8V54 - chains A and B of the 5 polymer chains in the assembly; structure by electron microscopy, 4.10 A resolution (low resolution: residue-level contacts below are approximate; hydrogen-bond / salt-bridge calls are withheld).

[Chain A]
Molecule: DNA polymerase subunit gamma-1
Source organism: Homo sapiens
UniProt: P54098 (DPOG1_HUMAN); residues 26-1239 here = UniProt positions 26-1239
Sequence (1229 residues; numbered 11 to 1239; the number before each row is that of its first residue):
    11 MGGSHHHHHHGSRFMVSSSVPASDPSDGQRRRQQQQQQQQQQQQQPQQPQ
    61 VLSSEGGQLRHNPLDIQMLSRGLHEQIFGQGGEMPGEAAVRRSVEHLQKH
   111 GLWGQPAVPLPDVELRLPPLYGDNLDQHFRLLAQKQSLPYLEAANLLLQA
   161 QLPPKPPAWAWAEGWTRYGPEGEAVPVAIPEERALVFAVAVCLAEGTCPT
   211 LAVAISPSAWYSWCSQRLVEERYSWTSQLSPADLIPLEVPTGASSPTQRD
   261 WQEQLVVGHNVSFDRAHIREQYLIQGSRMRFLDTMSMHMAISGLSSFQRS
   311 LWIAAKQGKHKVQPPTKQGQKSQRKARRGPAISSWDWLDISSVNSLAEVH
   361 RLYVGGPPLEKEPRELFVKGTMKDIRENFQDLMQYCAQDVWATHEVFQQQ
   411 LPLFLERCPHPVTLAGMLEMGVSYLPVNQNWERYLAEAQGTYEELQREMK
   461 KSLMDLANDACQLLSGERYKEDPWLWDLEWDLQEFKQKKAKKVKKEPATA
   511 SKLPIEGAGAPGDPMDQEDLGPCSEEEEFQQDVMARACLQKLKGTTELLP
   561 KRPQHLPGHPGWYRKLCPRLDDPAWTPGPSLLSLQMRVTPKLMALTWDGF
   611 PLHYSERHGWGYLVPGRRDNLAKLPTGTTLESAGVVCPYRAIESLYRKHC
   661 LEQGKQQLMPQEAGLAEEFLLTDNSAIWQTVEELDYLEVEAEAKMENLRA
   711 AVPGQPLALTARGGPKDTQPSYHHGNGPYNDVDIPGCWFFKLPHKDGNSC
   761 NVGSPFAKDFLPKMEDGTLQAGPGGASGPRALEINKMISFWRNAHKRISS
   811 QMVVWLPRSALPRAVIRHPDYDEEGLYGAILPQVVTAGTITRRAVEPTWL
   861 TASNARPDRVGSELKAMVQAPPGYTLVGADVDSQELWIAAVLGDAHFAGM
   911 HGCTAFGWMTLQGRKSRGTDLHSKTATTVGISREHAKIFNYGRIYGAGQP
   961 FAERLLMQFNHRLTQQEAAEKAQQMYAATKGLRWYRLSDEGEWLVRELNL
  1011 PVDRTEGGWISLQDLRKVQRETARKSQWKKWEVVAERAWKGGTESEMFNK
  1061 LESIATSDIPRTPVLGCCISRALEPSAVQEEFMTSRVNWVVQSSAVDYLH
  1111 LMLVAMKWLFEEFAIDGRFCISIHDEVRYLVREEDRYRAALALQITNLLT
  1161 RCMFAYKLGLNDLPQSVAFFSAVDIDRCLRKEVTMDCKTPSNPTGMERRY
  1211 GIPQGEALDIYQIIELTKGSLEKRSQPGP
Disordered / not traced: 11-66, 252-259, 319-341, 499-527, 630-727, 997-1046, 1234-1239
Sequence notes: initiating methionine (11); expression tag (12-25); engineered mutation Ala198 (Asp in P54098), Ala200 (Glu in P54098)
Swiss-Prot annotation at these positions:
  - region: Gln43 to Gln55 (Does not contribute to polymerase and exonuclease enzymatic activities), Thr858 to Asn864 (Trigger loop)
  - motif: Val267 to Arg275 (Exo II), Tyr395 to Thr403 (Exo III), Val887 to Leu896 (Pol A), Arg943 to Gly958 (Pol B), His1134 to Val1141 (Pol C)
  - binding site (DNA): Ser306, Ser593, Lys806, Thr849, Thr1094, Ser1095
  - binding site (RNA): Arg579, His754, Gly763, Lys768, Ser863, Arg869
  - binding site (a 2'-deoxyribonucleoside 5'-triphosphate): Asp890, Val891, Ser893, Glu895, Arg943, Lys947, Tyr951, Asp1135
  - binding site (Mg(2+)): Asp890, Val891, Asp1135
  - site (Critical for replication fidelity and mismatch recognition): Arg853, Gln1102
  - natural variant: Gln55 (Q55QQ; Q55QQQ), Arg227 (R227W: In PEOB1 and MTDPS4B), Arg232 (R232G: In MTDPS4A; R232H: In LS), Leu244 (L244P: In MTDPS4A), Thr251 (T251I: In PEOB1, MTDPS4A and MTDPS4B), Gly268 (G268A: In PEOB1), Arg275 (R275Q: Found in a patient with epileptic encephalopathy, developmental delay and moderate intellectual disability; uncertain significance), His277 (H277L: In PEOB1; uncertain significance), Gly303 (G303R: In MTDPS4A), Leu304 (L304R: In PEOB1 and SANDO; L304SANDO: In PEOB1), Ser305 (S305R: In MTDPS4A), Gln308 (Q308H: In PEOB1), 51 further natural variant entries in UniProt
  - mutagenesis: Asp274 (D274A: Unable to idle at the 5'-end of the nascent DNA strand. Continues DNA synthesis into double-stranded DNA past the 5'-end creating a flap structure that cannot be ligated), Lys498 (K498C: Decreases processive DNA synthesis), Lys499 (K499C: Decreases processive DNA synthesis), Lys501 (K501C: Decreases processive DNA synthesis), Val543 to Leu558 (Markedly decreases the stimulation by POLG2, resulting in impaired processive DNA synthesis), Leu549 (L549N: Decreases processive DNA synthesis), Leu552 (L552N: Decreases processive DNA synthesis), Lys553 (K553N: Decreases processive DNA synthesis), Arg853 (R853A: Abolishes primer DNA extention in the presence of dNTPs. Impairs intrinsic polymerase processivity. Enhances exonuclease activity leading to primer DNA degradation), Asp890 (D890N: Abolishes DNA polymerase activity), Asp1135 (D1135N: Abolishes DNA polymerase activity)

[Chain B]
Molecule: DNA polymerase subunit gamma-2, mitochondrial
Source organism: Homo sapiens
UniProt: Q9UHN1 (DPOG2_HUMAN); residue numbers follow UniProt; this construct covers 26-485
Sequence (474 residues; row label = number of the first residue in the row):
    12 MASRGSHHHHHHGADAGQPELLTERSSPKGGHVKSHAELEGNGEHPEAPG
    62 SGEGSEALLEICQRRHFLSGSKQQLSRDSLLSGCHPGFGPLGVELRKNLA
   112 AEWWTSVVVFREQVFPVDALHHKPGPLLPGDSAFRLVSAETLREILQDKE
   162 LSKEQLVAFLENVLKTSGKLRENLLHGALEHYVNCLDLVNKRLPYGLAQI
   212 GVCFHPVFDTKQIRNGVKSIGEKTEASLVWFTPPRTSNQWLDFWLRHRLQ
   262 WWRKFAMSPSNFSSSDCQDEEGRKGNKLYYNFPWGKELIETLWNLGDHEL
   312 LHMYPGNVSKLHGRDGRKNVVPCVLSVNGDLDRGMLAYLYDSFQLTENSF
   362 TRKKNLHRKVLKLHPCLAPIKVALDVGRGPTLELRQVCQGLFNELLENGI
   412 SVWPGYLETMQSSLEQLYSKYDEMSILFTVLVTETTLENGLIHLRSRDTT
   462 MKEMMHISKLKDFLIKYISSAKNV
Disordered / not traced: 12-62, 359-362, 484-485
Sequence notes: initiating methionine (12); expression tag (13-25)
Swiss-Prot annotation at these positions:
  - modified residue: Ser38 (Phosphoserine)
  - natural variant: Arg182 (R182W: In MTDPS16), Gly416 (G416A: No functional deficit), Asp433 (D433Y: In MTDPS16B), Gly451 (G451E: In PEOA4)

[Interface between chain A and chain B]
Contacting residue pairs (55; chain A residue first):
  Arg457(A) - Gln261(B)
  Arg457(A) - Lys265(B)
  Glu458(A) - Pro270(B)
  Lys461(A) - Arg264(B)
  Lys461(A) - Lys265(B)
  Lys461(A) - Ala267(B)
  Asp465(A) - Gln355(B)
  Asn468(A) - Asp459(B)
  Asn468(A) - Thr460(B)
  Asp469(A) - Gln355(B)
  Cys471(A) - Thr460(B)
  Gln472(A) - Arg369(B)
  Gln472(A) - Thr461(B)
  Leu473(A) - Lys364(B)
  Leu474(A) - Met462(B)
  Arg478(A) - Asn366(B)
  Asp482(A) - Lys364(B)
  Phe495(A) - Leu452(B)
  Phe495(A) - Met465(B)
  Gln497(A) - Asn450(B)
  Met544(A) - Gln397(B)
  Ala545(A) - Gln397(B)
  Arg546(A) - Glu408(B)
  Leu549(A) - Gly401(B)
  Leu549(A) - Glu405(B)
  Leu552(A) - Thr447(B)
  Leu552(A) - Leu448(B)
  Leu552(A) - His467(B)
  Lys553(A) - Glu405(B)
  Lys553(A) - His467(B)
  Lys553(A) - Ser469(B)
  Thr555(A) - Asn450(B)
  Thr555(A) - Gly451(B)
  Thr555(A) - His467(B)
  Thr556(A) - His467(B)
  Leu559(A) - Leu452(B)
  Leu566(A) - Glu464(B)
  Pro567(A) - Glu464(B)
  Gly568(A) - Met462(B)
  His569(A) - Thr460(B)
  His569(A) - Met462(B)
  His569(A) - Glu464(B)
  Tyr573(A) - Thr460(B)
  Leu580(A) - Lys477(B)
  Asp582(A) - Lys477(B)
  Trp585(A) - Lys477(B)
  Trp585(A) - Tyr478(B)
  Trp585(A) - Ser481(B)
  Pro587(A) - Tyr478(B)
  Pro587(A) - Ser481(B)
  Pro587(A) - Ala482(B)
  Gly782(A) - Arg363(B)
  Pro783(A) - Arg363(B)
  Pro1203(A) - Arg257(B)
  Arg1209(A) - Arg257(B)
Other interface residues (no listed pair), chain A (42 interface residues in all): Glu447, Gln541, Cys548, Thr586, Gly784, Thr1204
Other interface residues (no listed pair), chain B (40 interface residues in all): Asp253, Phe266, Met268, Ser271, Lys373, Val398, Leu402, Ile468

[In short]
Chain A and chain B form an interface of 42 and 40 residues respectively. UniProt lists 6 DNA-binding
residues, 6 RNA-binding residues, 8 residues binding 2'-deoxyribonucleoside 5'-triphosphate and 3 Mg2+-binding
residues on chain A.
Here chain A is DNA polymerase subunit gamma-1 and chain B is DNA polymerase subunit gamma-2, mitochondrial,
both from Homo sapiens. Entry 8V54 (Engaged conformation of the human mitochondrial DNA polymerase gamma bound
to DNA) was determined by electron microscopy (same publication as 8V55, 8V5D and 8V5R).
